Entry 7RR7 (electron microscopy, 3.05 A resolution); this record covers chains B and A of the 3 polymer chains in the assembly.

[Chain B (and A)]
Protein: Multidrug efflux pump subunit AcrB
Source organism: Escherichia coli (strain K12)
Notes: chain A of this document is another copy of the same molecule, construct and numbering; everything in this record applies to it too
UniProtKB: P31224 (ACRB_ECOLI); numbering as in UniProt (aligned over 1-1049)
Amino-acid sequence (1057 residues; numbered 1 to 1057; the number before each row is that of its first residue):
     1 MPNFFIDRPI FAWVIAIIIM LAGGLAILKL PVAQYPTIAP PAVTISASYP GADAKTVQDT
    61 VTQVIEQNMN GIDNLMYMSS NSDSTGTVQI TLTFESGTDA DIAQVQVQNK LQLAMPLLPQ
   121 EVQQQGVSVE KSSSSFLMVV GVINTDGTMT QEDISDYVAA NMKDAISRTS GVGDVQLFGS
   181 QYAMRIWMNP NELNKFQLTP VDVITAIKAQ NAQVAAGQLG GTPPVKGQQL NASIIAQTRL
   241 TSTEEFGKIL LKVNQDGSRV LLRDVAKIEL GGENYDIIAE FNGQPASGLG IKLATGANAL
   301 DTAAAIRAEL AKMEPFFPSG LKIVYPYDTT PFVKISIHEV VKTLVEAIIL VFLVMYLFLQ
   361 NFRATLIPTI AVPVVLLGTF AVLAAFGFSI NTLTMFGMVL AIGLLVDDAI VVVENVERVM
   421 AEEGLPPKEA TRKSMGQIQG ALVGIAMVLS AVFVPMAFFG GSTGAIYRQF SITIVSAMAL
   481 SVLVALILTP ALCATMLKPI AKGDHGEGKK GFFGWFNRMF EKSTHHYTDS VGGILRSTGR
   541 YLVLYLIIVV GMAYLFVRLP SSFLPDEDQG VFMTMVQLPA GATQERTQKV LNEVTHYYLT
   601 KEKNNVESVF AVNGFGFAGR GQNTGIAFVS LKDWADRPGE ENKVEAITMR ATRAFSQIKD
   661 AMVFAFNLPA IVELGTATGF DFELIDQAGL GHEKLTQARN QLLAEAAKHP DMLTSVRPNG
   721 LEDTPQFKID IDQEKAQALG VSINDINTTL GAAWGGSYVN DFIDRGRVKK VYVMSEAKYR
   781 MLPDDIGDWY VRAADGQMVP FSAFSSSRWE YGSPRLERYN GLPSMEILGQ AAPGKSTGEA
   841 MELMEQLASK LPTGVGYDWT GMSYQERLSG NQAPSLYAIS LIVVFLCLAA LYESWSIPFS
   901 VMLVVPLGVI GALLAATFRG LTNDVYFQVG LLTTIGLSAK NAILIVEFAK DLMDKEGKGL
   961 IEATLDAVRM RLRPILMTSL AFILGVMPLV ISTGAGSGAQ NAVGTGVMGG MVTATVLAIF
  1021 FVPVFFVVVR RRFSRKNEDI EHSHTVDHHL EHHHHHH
Unresolved in the structure: 501-515, 1034-1057 (chain A: 501-514, 1033-1057)
Construct notes: expression tag (1050-1057)
Small-molecule neighbours:
  - phosphatidylethanolamine (PTY), molecule 1: Met1, Phe4, Phe5, Phe11, Ile15, Ile487
  - phosphatidylethanolamine (PTY), molecule 2: Met1, Gln439, Val443, Leu486
  - phosphatidylethanolamine (PTY), molecule 3: Phe4, Arg8, Phe11, Val14, Ile15, Ile18
  - phosphatidylethanolamine (PTY), molecule 4: Ile18, Leu21, Ala22, Leu25, Lys29
  - phosphatidylethanolamine (PTY), molecule 5: Val382, Phe386, Val454, Ala457, Phe458, Arg468, Ile472, Val475, Ser476, Ala479, Leu480
  - phosphatidylethanolamine (PTY), molecule 6: Phe386, Ser450, Val454, Phe458, Val475, Ala479
  - phosphatidylethanolamine (PTY), molecule 7: Gln439, Gly440, Val443, Gly444, Met447, Cys887, Ala890, Leu891
  - phosphatidylethanolamine (PTY), molecule 8: Met447, Ser450, Ala451, Val454, Pro455, Phe458, Leu876, Ile879, Val883, Cys887
UniProt features mapped onto this chain:
  - mutagenesis: His526 (H526Y: Partially restores chloramphenicol resistance to an AcrZ G30R mutant)
Reported in the primary citation:
  - contacts within the chain: Asp407-Lys940 (salt bridge), Asp408-Lys940 (salt bridge), Lys940-Asn941 (hydrogen bond)

[Interface between chain B and chain A]
Contacting residue pairs (119):
  Tyr49(B) with Ala215(A), hydrophobic
  Gly51(B) with Ala215(A); Ala216(A); Gly217(A), hydrogen bond (backbone-backbone)
  Ala52(B) with Ala215(A), hydrophobic
  Asp53(B) with Ser233(A); Ile235(A)
  Thr56(B) with Gln213(A); Val214(A)
  Asp59(B) with Gln213(A), hydrogen bond; Ile763(A); Val768(A)
  Thr60(B) with Gln213(A); Arg239(A)
  Gln63(B) with Gly766(A), hydrogen bond (side chain-backbone); Arg767(A); Val768(A), hydrogen bond (side chain-backbone)
  Gln67(B) with Arg767(A); Val768(A)
  Met69(B) with Arg168(A)
  Asn70(B) with Ser167(A); Arg168(A)
  Gly71(B) with Ser167(A)
  Asp73(B) with Asp101(A); Lys131(A), salt bridge
  Met78(B) with Arg168(A)
  Ser84(B) with Gln218(A), hydrogen bond (backbone-side chain); Ser233(A)
  Thr85(B) with Gln218(A)
  Val105(B) with Val105(A), hydrophobic
  Gln106(B) with Asp101(A), hydrogen bond; Lys131(A)
  Asn109(B) with Gln108(A), hydrogen bond
  Lys110(B) with Val129(A), hydrogen bond (side chain-backbone)
  Gln112(B) with Gln112(A)
  Leu113(B) with Gln108(A); Gln112(A); Val127(A); Val129(A)
  Pro116(B) with Gln123(A)
  Leu117(B) with Gln124(A)
  Tyr275(B) with Thr222(A); Pro223(A)
  Asp276(B) with Thr222(A)
  Gly581(B) with Gln229(A); Leu230(A); Asn231(A), hydrogen bond (backbone-backbone)
  Ala582(B) with Asn231(A)
  Thr583(B) with Gln228(A), hydrogen bond (side chain-backbone); Gln229(A); Leu230(A)
  Gln584(B) with Thr222(A); Pro224(A)
  Glu585(B) with Pro224(A); Val225(A); Lys226(A); Gln228(A)
  Arg586(B) with Gln229(A), hydrogen bond (side chain-backbone)
  Gln622(B) with Gly220(A); Thr222(A); Asn231(A)
  Gln687(B) with Asn161(A); Phe316(A)
  Gly689(B) with Arg765(A)
  Pro725(B) with Ala232(A)
  Gln726(B) with Ser233(A); Ile235(A)
  Phe727(B) with Leu219(A), hydrophobic; Ser233(A), hydrogen bond (backbone-backbone); Ile234(A); Ile235(A), hydrogen bond (backbone-backbone)
  Lys728(B) with Ile235(A)
  Ile729(B) with Ile234(A), hydrophobic; Ile235(A), hydrogen bond (backbone-backbone); Ala236(A)
  Gln733(B) with Gln210(A); Gln237(A)
  Glu734(B) with Leu250(A); Arg259(A), salt bridge
  Gln737(B) with Leu250(A); Leu251(A)
  Ile743(B) with Ala209(A)
  Asn744(B) with Ala209(A)
  Asn747(B) with Val214(A); Gln237(A), hydrogen bond
  Leu750(B) with Ala216(A), hydrophobic
  Gly751(B) with Ala215(A)
  Trp754(B) with Ala216(A); Gly217(A); Gln218(A), hydrogen bond (backbone-backbone); Leu219(A), hydrophobic; Ile234(A), hydrophobic
  Gly755(B) with Gly217(A)
  Met774(B) with Thr222(A)
  Ala777(B) with Pro223(A)
  Arg780(B) with Gly220(A), hydrogen bond (backbone-backbone); Gly221(A), hydrogen bond (side chain-backbone); Pro223(A), hydrogen bond (side chain-backbone)
  Met781(B) with Leu219(A); Gly220(A), hydrogen bond (backbone-backbone); Gly221(A); Pro223(A); Pro224(A), hydrophobic; Val225(A), hydrophobic; Gln228(A), hydrogen bond
  Trp809(B) with Leu219(A), hydrophobic; Leu230(A), hydrophobic; Ala232(A), hydrophobic
  Asn820(B) with Arg168(A), hydrogen bond (backbone-side chain)
  Gly856(B) with Phe316(A)
  Ile882(B) with Leu21(A), hydrophobic
  Leu886(B) with Val14(A); Ile17(A), hydrophobic; Ile18(A), hydrophobic
  Ala889(B) with Ile10(A)
  Ala890(B) with Phe11(A), hydrophobic; Val14(A), hydrophobic
  Glu893(B) with Arg8(A); Ile10(A)
Also at the interface, not in a pair above, chain B (79 interface residues in all): Pro50, Glu66, Ile72, Asn74, Leu75, Ile102, Trp187, Leu782, Pro783, Glu810, Arg818, Gly821, Gly854, Val855, Ile879, Val883, Trp895
Also at the interface, not in a pair above, chain A (68 interface residues in all): Asp7, Pro9, Trp13, Leu25, Ile102, Gln104, Leu111, Met115, Ser128, Ser170, Gly227, Val253, Tyr758

[Overview]
79 residues of chain B and 68 residues of chain A are in contact; the contacts include 22 hydrogen bonds and 2
salt bridges. Polar pairs include Asp73(B)-Lys131(A), Glu734(B)-Arg259(A) and Asp59(B)-Gln213(A). Bound to
chain B: 8 copies of phosphatidylethanolamine. From the paper: contacts within the chain involving Lys940(B),
Asp407(B) and Asp408(B) among others.
Chain B and chain A are both Multidrug efflux pump subunit AcrB (Escherichia coli (strain K12)); the
structure, Multidrug efflux pump subunit AcrB, was determined by electron microscopy (same publication as 7RR6
and 7RR8).
